7CEK - chains A and F of the 6 polymer chains in the assembly; structure by X-ray diffraction, 2.70 A resolution.

[Chain A]
Protein: Tubulin alpha-1B chain
Source organism: Sus scrofa
UniProt: Q2XVP4 (TBA1B_PIG); residues 1-450 here = UniProt positions 1-450
Chain sequence (450 residues; row label = number of the first residue in the row):
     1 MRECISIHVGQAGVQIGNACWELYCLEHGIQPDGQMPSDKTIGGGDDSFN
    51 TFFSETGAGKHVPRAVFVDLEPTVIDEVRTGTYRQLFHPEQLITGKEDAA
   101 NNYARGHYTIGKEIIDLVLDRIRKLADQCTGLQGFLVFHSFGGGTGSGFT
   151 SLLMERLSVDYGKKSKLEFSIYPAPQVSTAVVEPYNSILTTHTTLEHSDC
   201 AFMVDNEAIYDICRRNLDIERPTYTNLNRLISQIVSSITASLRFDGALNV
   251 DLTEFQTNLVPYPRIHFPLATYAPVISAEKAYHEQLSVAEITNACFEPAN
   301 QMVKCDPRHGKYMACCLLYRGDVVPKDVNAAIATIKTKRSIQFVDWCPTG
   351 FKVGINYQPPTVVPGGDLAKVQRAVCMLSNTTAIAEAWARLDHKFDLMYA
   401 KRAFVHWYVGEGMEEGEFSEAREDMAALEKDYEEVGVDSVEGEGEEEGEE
Not modelled in the structure: 439-450
Bound ions: Ca2+: D39, T41, G44, E55
Small-molecule neighbours: GTP (guanosine-5'-triphosphate): V9, G10, Q11, A12, Q15, I16, D69, D98, A99, A100, N101, S140, G142, G143, G144, T145, G146, I171, P173, V177, S178, E183, N206, Y224, N228, I231

[Chain F]
Protein: Tubulin tyrosine ligase
Source organism: Gallus gallus
UniProt: E1BQ43 (E1BQ43_CHICK); numbering as in UniProt (aligned over 1-378)
Chain sequence (384 residues; numbered 1 to 384; the number before each row is that of its first residue):
     1 MYTFVVRDENSSVYAEVSRLLLATGQWKRLRKDNPRFNLMLGERNRLPFG
    51 RLGHEPGLVQLVNYYRGADKLCRKASLVKLIKTSPELSESCTWFPESYVI
   101 YPTNLKTPVAPAQNGIRHLINNTRTDEREVFLAAYNRRREGREGNVWIAK
   151 SSAGAKGEGILISSEASELLDFIDEQGQVHVIQKYLEKPLLLEPGHRKFD
   201 IRSWVLVDHLYNIYLYREGVLRTSSEPYNSANFQDKTCHLTNHCIQKEYS
   251 KNYGRYEEGNEMFFEEFNQYLMDALNTTLENSILLQIKHIIRSCLMCIEP
   301 AISTKHLHYQSFQLFGFDFMVDEELKVWLIEVNGAPACAQKLYAELCQGI
   351 VDVAISSVFPLADTGQKTSQPTSIFIKLHHHHHH
Not modelled in the structure: 103-124, 363-371, 381-384
Construct notes: expression tag (379-384)
Small-molecule neighbours: AMP-PCP (ACP; phosphomethylphosphonic acid adenylate ester): K74, I148, K150, G154, Q183, K184, Y185, L186, K198, D200, R202, R222, H239, L240, T241, N242, D318, M320, I330, E331, N333

[Chain A / chain F interface]
Pairs across the interface (22):
  Q176(A) - P56(F)
  E207(A) - H54(F)  salt bridge
  E297(A) - H306(F)  salt bridge
  P298(A) - L307(F)  hydrophobic
  K304(A) - H54(F)
  K304(A) - H308(F)
  D306(A) - L307(F)
  R308(A) - P300(F)  hydrogen bond (side chain-backbone)
  R308(A) - A301(F)
  R308(A) - I302(F)
  R308(A) - S303(F)  hydrogen bond (side chain-backbone)
  R308(A) - L307(F)
  H309(A) - R66(F)  hydrogen bond (side chain-backbone)
  H309(A) - G67(F)
  H309(A) - A301(F)  hydrogen bond (side chain-backbone)
  K338(A) - P300(F)
  S340(A) - A301(F)
  E386(A) - G50(F)
  E386(A) - R66(F)  salt bridge
  R390(A) - G50(F)
  R390(A) - H54(F)
  H393(A) - R51(F)
Interface residues without a listed pair, chain A (16 interface residues in all): A299, C305, E433
Interface residues without a listed pair, chain F (14 interface residues in all): R46

[In short]
The interface between chain A and chain F involves 16 residues on one side and 14 on the other, with 4
hydrogen bonds and 3 salt bridges. Polar pairs include E207(A)-H54(F), E297(A)-H306(F) and E386(A)-R66(F).
Ligands of chain A: GTP. Chain F binds AMP-PCP.
Chain A is Tubulin alpha-1B chain (Sus scrofa) and chain F is Tubulin tyrosine ligase (Gallus gallus); the
structure, Crystal structure of T2R-TTL-BML-284 complex, was determined by X-ray diffraction, deposited
together with 7CE6, 7CDA and 7CE8.
